Entry 3AZF (X-ray diffraction, 2.70 A resolution); this record covers chains G and J of the 10 polymer chains in the assembly.

Chain G:
Name: Histone H2A type 1-B/E
From: Homo sapiens
UniProt: P04908 (H2A1B_HUMAN); residues 0-129 here correspond to UniProt positions 1-130 (UniProt number = residue number + 1)
Chain sequence (133 residues; row label = number of the first residue in the row; numbers below 1 keep their minus sign (Gly-3 is residue -3)):
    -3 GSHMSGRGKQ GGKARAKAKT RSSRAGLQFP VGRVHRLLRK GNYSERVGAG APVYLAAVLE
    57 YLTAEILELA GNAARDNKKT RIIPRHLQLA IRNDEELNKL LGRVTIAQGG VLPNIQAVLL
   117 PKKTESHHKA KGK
Disordered / not traced: -3 to 14, 119-129
Sequence notes: expression tag (-3 to -1)
Swiss-Prot annotation at these positions:
  - modified residue: Ser1 (N-acetylserine), Arg3 (Citrulline), Lys5 (N6-(2-hydroxyisobutyryl)lysine), Lys9 (N6-(2-hydroxyisobutyryl)lysine), Lys13 (N6-(beta-hydroxybutyryl)lysine), Lys36 (N6-(2-hydroxyisobutyryl)lysine), Lys74 (N6-(2-hydroxyisobutyryl)lysine), Lys75 (N6-(2-hydroxyisobutyryl)lysine), Lys95 (N6-(2-hydroxyisobutyryl)lysine), Gln104 (N5-methylglutamine), Lys118 (N6-(2-hydroxyisobutyryl)lysine), Lys119 (N6-crotonyllysine), Thr120 (Phosphothreonine), Lys125 (N6-crotonyllysine)
  - cross-link (Glycyl lysine isopeptide (Lys-Gly)): Lys13 (interchain with G-Cter in ubiquitin), Lys15 (interchain with G-Cter in ubiquitin), Lys119 (interchain with G-Cter in ubiquitin)

Chain J:
Molecule: 146-nt DNA strand
Sequence (146 nucleotides; row label = number of the first residue in the row):
   147 ATCAATATCC ACCTGCAGAT TCTACCAAAA GTGTATTTGG AAACTGCTCC ATCAAAAGGC
   207 ATGTTCAGCT GAATTCAGCT GAACATGCCT TTTGATGGAG CAGTTTCCAA ATACACTTTT
   267 GGTAGAATCT GCAGGTGGAT ATTGAT
Disordered / not traced: 147
Ion coordination: Mn2+ site 1 near DG185 (its only coordinating residue here); Mn2+ site 2 near DG217 (its only coordinating residue here); Mn2+ site 3 near DG267 (its only coordinating residue here); Mn2+ site 4 near DG280 (its only coordinating residue here)

Interface between chain G and chain J:
Residue-residue contacts (12):
  Lys15(G) - DG177(J)  phosphate contact
  Lys15(G) - DT178(J)  phosphate contact
  Thr16(G) - DG177(J)  phosphate contact
  Arg17(G) - DG177(J)  salt bridge to the phosphate
  Arg20(G) - DT178(J)  salt bridge to the phosphate
  Gly28(G) - DA176(J)  phosphate contact
  Gly28(G) - DG177(J)  phosphate contact
  Arg29(G) - DA176(J)  phosphate contact
  Arg32(G) - DA175(J)  phosphate contact
  Arg32(G) - DA176(J)  salt bridge to the phosphate
  Arg42(G) - DG185(J)  sugar contact
  Arg77(G) - DT166(J)  sugar contact
Interface residues without a listed pair, chain G (10 interface residues in all): Glu41

In short:
10 residues of chain G face 6 of chain J across their interface, with 3 salt bridges. Polar contacts include
Arg17(G)-DG177(J), Arg20(G)-DT178(J) and Arg32(G)-DA176(J).
Here chain G is Histone H2A type 1-B/E (Homo sapiens) and chain J is a 146-nt DNA strand. Entry 3AZF (Crystal
Structure of Human Nucleosome Core Particle Containing H3K79Q mutation) was determined by X-ray diffraction,
deposited together with 3AYW, 3AZE, 3AZG, 3AZH, 3AZJ, 3AZK and 3 further entries.
